1XZ5 - chains A and B of the 4 polymer chains in the assembly; structure by X-ray diffraction, 2.11 A resolution.

Chain A:
Name: Hemoglobin alpha chain
Source organism: Homo sapiens
Reference sequence: P69905 (HBA_HUMAN); residue numbers follow UniProt; this construct covers 1-141
Sequence (141 residues; row label = number of the first residue in the row):
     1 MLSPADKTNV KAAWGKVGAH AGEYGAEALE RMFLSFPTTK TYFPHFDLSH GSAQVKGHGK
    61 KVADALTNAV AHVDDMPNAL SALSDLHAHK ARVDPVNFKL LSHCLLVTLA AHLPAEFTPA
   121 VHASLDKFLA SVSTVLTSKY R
Differences from the reference sequence: engineered mutation Met1 (Val in P69905), Ala91 (Leu in P69905)
Metal / ion sites: heme Fe near His87 (its only coordinating residue here)
Small-molecule neighbours: heme (HEM): Met32, Thr39, Tyr42, Phe43, His45, Phe46, His58, Lys61, Val62, Ala65, Leu66, Leu83, Leu86, His87, Val93, Asn97, Phe98, Leu101, Val132, Ser133, Leu136
UniProt features mapped onto this chain:
  - site: Lys61 (Not glycated)

Chain B:
Name: Hemoglobin beta chain
Source organism: Homo sapiens
Reference sequence: P68871 (HBB_HUMAN); residue numbers follow UniProt; this construct covers 1-146
Sequence (146 residues; each row starts with the number of its first residue):
     1 VHLTPEEKSA VTALWGKVNV DEVGGEALGR LLVVYPWTQR FFESFGDLST PDAVMGNPKV
    61 KAHGKKVLGA FSDGLAHLDN LKGTFATLSE LHCDKLHVDP ENFRLLGNVL VCVLAHHFGK
   121 EFTPPVQAAY QKVVAGVANA LAHKYH
Metal / ion sites: heme Fe near His92 (its only coordinating residue here)
Small-molecule neighbours: heme (HEM): Leu31, Thr38, Phe41, Phe42, His63, Lys66, Val67, Ala70, Phe71, Phe85, Leu88, Leu91, His92, Leu96, Val98, Asn102, Phe103, Leu106, Val137, Leu141

How chain A and chain B interact:
Pairs across the interface - 35 pairs, chain A then chain B:
  Glu30(A) with Pro124(B)
  Arg31(A) with Phe122(B), hydrogen bond (side chain-backbone); Thr123(B); Pro124(B); Gln127(B), hydrogen bond
  Leu34(A) with Pro124(B), hydrophobic; Pro125(B); Ala128(B)
  Ser35(A) with Gln127(B); Ala128(B); Gln131(B)
  Lys99(A) with Asn108(B)
  His103(A) with Asn108(B); Gln131(B), hydrogen bond
  Cys104(A) with Gln127(B)
  Val107(A) with Val111(B), hydrophobic; Ala115(B); Gln127(B)
  Ala110(A) with Cys112(B); Ala115(B); His116(B)
  Ala111(A) with Ala115(B); Gly119(B)
  Pro114(A) with His116(B), hydrogen bond (backbone-side chain)
  Phe117(A) with Arg30(B), hydrogen bond (backbone-side chain); His116(B)
  Thr118(A) with Arg30(B)
  Pro119(A) with Arg30(B); Val33(B); Met55(B), hydrophobic
  His122(A) with Arg30(B), hydrogen bond; Val34(B)
  Ala123(A) with Val34(B)
  Asp126(A) with Val34(B); Tyr35(B)
Also at the interface, not in a pair above, chain A (20 interface residues in all): Phe36, Leu106, Ala120
Also at the interface, not in a pair above, chain B (20 interface residues in all): Pro51, Lys120

In short:
Chain A and chain B each contribute 20 residues to their interface, with 6 hydrogen bonds. Polar contacts
include Arg31(A)-Phe122(B), Arg31(A)-Gln127(B) and His103(A)-Gln131(B). Bound to chain A: heme. Chain B binds
heme.
Chain A is Hemoglobin alpha chain and chain B is Hemoglobin beta chain, both from Homo sapiens; the structure,
T-to-THigh Quaternary Transitions in Human Hemoglobin: alphaL91A deoxy low-salt, was determined by X-ray
diffraction together with 1XXT, 1XY0, 1XZ7, 1XZU, 1XZV, 1Y09 and 45 further entries from the same study.
